PDB entry 7Q15 | X-ray diffraction, 3.30 A resolution | chains C and F of the 6 polymer chains in the assembly

# Chain C
Name: IgG receptor FcRn large subunit p51
Organism: Homo sapiens
UniProt: P55899 (FCGRN_HUMAN); residues -22 to 274 here correspond to UniProt positions 1-297 (UniProt number = residue number + 23)
Chain sequence (338 residues; row label = number of the first residue in the row; numbers below 1 keep their minus sign (Met-22 is residue -22)):
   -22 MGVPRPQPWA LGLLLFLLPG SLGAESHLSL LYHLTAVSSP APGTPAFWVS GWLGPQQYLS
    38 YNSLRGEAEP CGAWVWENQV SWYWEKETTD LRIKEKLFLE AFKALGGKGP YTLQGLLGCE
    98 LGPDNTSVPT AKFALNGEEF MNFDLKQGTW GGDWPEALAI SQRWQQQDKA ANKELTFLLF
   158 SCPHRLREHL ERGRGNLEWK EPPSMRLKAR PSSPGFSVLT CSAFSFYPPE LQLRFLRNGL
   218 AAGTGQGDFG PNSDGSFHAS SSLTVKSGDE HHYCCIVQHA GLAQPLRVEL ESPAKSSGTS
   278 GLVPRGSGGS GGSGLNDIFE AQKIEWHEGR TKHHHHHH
Disordered / not traced: -22 to 4, 55-57, 98, 269-315
Differences from the reference sequence: expression tag (275-315)
UniProt features mapped onto this chain:
  - region: Glu268 to Ser274 (Connecting peptide)
  - glycosylation: Asn102 (N-linked (GlcNAc...) asparagine)
Disulfide bonds: Cys96-Cys159

# Chain F
Name: IgG1-Fc-MST-HN
Organism: Homo sapiens
Chain sequence (225 residues; row label = number of the first residue in the row):
   221 DKTHTCPPCP APELLGGPSV FLFPPKPKDT LYITREPEVT CVVVDVSHED PEVKFNWYVD
   281 GVEVHNAKTK PREEQYNSTY RVVSVLTVLH QDWLNGKEYK CKVSNKALPA PIEKTISKAK
   341 GQPREPQVYT LPPSRDELTK NQVSLTCLVK GFYPSDIAVE WESNGQPENN YKTTPPVLDS
   401 DGSFFLYSKL TVDKSRWQQG NVFSCSVMHE ALKFHYTQKS LSLSP
Disordered / not traced: 221-237, 295-296, 445
Glycans and other covalent adducts: glycan linked to Asn297

# Interface between chain C and chain F
Residue-residue contacts (26):
  Tyr88(C) - Thr254(F)
  Leu112(C) - Ile253(F)
  Leu112(C) - Thr254(F)
  Glu115(C) - Ile253(F)
  Glu115(C) - Leu309(F)
  Glu115(C) - His310(F)  salt bridge
  Glu116(C) - Ile253(F)
  Phe117(C) - Ile253(F)  hydrophobic
  Gly129(C) - Phe434(F)
  Asp130(C) - Phe434(F)
  Asp130(C) - His435(F)  hydrogen bond (backbone-side chain)
  Trp131(C) - Thr250(F)
  Trp131(C) - Leu251(F)
  Trp131(C) - Ile253(F)  hydrophobic
  Trp131(C) - His310(F)
  Trp131(C) - Gln311(F)
  Trp131(C) - Leu314(F)  hydrophobic
  Trp131(C) - Phe434(F)
  Trp131(C) - His435(F)
  Pro132(C) - Leu251(F)
  Pro132(C) - Tyr252(F)  hydrophobic
  Pro132(C) - Phe434(F)
  Glu133(C) - Tyr252(F)
  Glu133(C) - Ile253(F)  hydrogen bond (side chain-backbone)
  Glu133(C) - Thr254(F)  hydrogen bond (side chain-backbone)
  Leu135(C) - Phe434(F)  hydrophobic
Other interface residues (no listed pair), chain C (12 interface residues in all): Ala134
Other interface residues (no listed pair), chain F (12 interface residues in all): Tyr436

# Overview
The chain C/chain F interface involves 12 residues from each chain, with 3 hydrogen bonds and 1 salt bridge.
Polar contacts include Glu115(C)-His310(F), Asp130(C)-His435(F) and Glu133(C)-Ile253(F).
Chain C is IgG receptor FcRn large subunit p51 and chain F is IgG1-Fc-MST-HN, both from Homo sapiens; the
structure, Crystal structure of FcRn and beta-2-microglobulin in complex with IgG1-Fc-MST-HN (efgartigimod),
was determined by X-ray diffraction, deposited together with 7Q3P.
